6XBK - chains A and S of the 5 polymer chains in the assembly; structure by electron microscopy, 3.24 A resolution.

== Chain A ==
Protein: Guanine nucleotide-binding protein G(i) subunit alpha-1
Organism: Homo sapiens
UniProt: P63096 (GNAI1_HUMAN); numbering as in UniProt (aligned over 1-354)
Chain sequence (354 residues; row label = number of the first residue in the row):
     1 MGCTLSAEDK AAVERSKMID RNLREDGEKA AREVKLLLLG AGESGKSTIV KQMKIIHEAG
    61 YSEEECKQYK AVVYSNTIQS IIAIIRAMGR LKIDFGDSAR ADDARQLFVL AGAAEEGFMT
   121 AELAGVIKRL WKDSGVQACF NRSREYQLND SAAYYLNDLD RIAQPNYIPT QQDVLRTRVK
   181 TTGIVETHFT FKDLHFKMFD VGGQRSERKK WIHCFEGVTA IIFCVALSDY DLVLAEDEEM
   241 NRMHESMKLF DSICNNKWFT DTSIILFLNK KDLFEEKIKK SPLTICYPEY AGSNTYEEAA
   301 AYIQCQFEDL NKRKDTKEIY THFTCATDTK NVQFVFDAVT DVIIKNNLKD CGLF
Not modelled in the structure: 1-4, 55-182, 234-240
UniProt features mapped onto this chain:
  - region: Lys-35 to Thr-48 (G1 motif), Asp-173 to Thr-181 (G2 motif), Phe-196 to Arg-205 (G3 motif), Ile-265 to Asp-272 (G4 motif), Thr-324 to Thr-329 (G5 motif)
  - binding site (GTP): Glu-43 to Thr-48, Ser-151, Leu-175 to Thr-181, Asp-200 to Gln-204, Asn-269 to Asp-272, Ala-326
  - binding site (Mg(2+)): Ser-47, Thr-181
  - modified residue: Arg-178 (ADP-ribosylarginine), Gln-204 (Deamidated glutamine), Cys-351 (ADP-ribosylcysteine)
  - lipidation: Gly-2 (N-myristoyl glycine), Cys-3 (S-palmitoyl cysteine)
  - natural variant: Gly-40 (G40C: In NEDHISB; G40R: In NEDHISB), Gly-45 (G45D: In NEDHISB), Thr-48 (T48I: In NEDHISB; T48K: In NEDHISB), Gln-52 (Q52P: In NEDHISB), Ser-75 (deletion: In NEDHISB; uncertain significance), Gln-172 (deletion: In NEDHISB), Asp-173 (D173V: In NEDHISB), Glu-186 to Phe-189 (deletion: In NEDHISB; uncertain significance), Cys-224 (C224Y: In NEDHISB), Lys-270 (K270N: In NEDHISB; K270R: In NEDHISB), Asp-272 (D272G: In NEDHISB), Ala-326 (A326P: In NEDHISB), 1 further natural variant entry in UniProt
  - mutagenesis: Gly-42 (G42R: Abolishes switch to an activated conformation and dissociation from beta and gamma subunits upon GTP binding. Abolishes interaction with RGS family members), Glu-116 (E116L: Enhances interaction (inactive GDP-bound) with RGS14), Gln-147 (Q147L: Enhances interaction (inactive GDP-bound) with RGS14), Glu-245 (E245L: Enhances interaction (inactive GDP-bound) with RGS14)

== Chain S ==
Protein: scFv16
Organism: Mus musculus
Notes: antibody fragment or engineered binder
Chain sequence (259 residues; numbered 1 to 247 plus 15 insertion-coded residues; 3 numbers in that range are skipped by the numbering (no residue carries them; nothing is unmodelled there); the number before each row is that of its first residue; a row labelled like 120A-120O holds insertion residues (120A, then the next letters in order)):
     1 DVQLVESGGG LVQPGGSRKL SCSASGFAFS SFGMHWVRQA PEKGLEWVAY ISSGSGTIYY
    61 ADTVKGRFTI SRDDPKNTLF LQMTSLRSED TAMYYCVRSI YYYGSSPFDF WGQGTTLTVS
120A-120O SGGGGSGGGGSGGGG
   124 SDIVMTQATS SVPVTPGESV SISCRSSKSL LHSNGNTYLY WFLQRPGQSP QLLIYRMSNL
   184 ASGVPDRFSG SGSGTAFTLT ISRLEAEDVG VYYCMQHLEY PLTFGAGTKL ELKAAAHHHH
   244 HHHH
Not modelled in the structure: 120A-120O, 236-247
Disulfides: Cys-22/Cys-96, Cys-147/Cys-217

== Interface between chain A and chain S ==
Contacting residue pairs - 23 pairs, chain A then chain S:
  Leu-5(A) / His-155(S)  hydrogen bond (backbone-side chain)
  Ser-6(A) / His-155(S)
  Ser-6(A) / Tyr-161(S)
  Ser-6(A) / Leu-221(S)
  Ala-7(A) / His-220(S)
  Ala-7(A) / Leu-221(S)
  Glu-8(A) / Tyr-101(S)
  Glu-8(A) / Pro-107(S)
  Glu-8(A) / Tyr-161(S)
  Glu-8(A) / Tyr-163(S)  hydrogen bond
  Glu-8(A) / Arg-179(S)  salt bridge
  Glu-8(A) / His-220(S)  salt bridge
  Asp-9(A) / Asn-157(S)  hydrogen bond
  Ala-11(A) / Tyr-101(S)  hydrophobic
  Ala-12(A) / Tyr-101(S)
  Glu-14(A) / Ser-52(S)  hydrogen bond
  Glu-14(A) / Ser-53(S)
  Glu-14(A) / Gly-56(S)
  Glu-14(A) / Thr-57(S)  hydrogen bond
  Arg-15(A) / Ile-100(S)
  Arg-15(A) / Tyr-101(S)
  Arg-15(A) / Tyr-102(S)
  Met-18(A) / Ser-53(S)
Other interface residues (no listed pair), chain S (20 interface residues in all): Ser-31, Tyr-50, Gly-54, Glu-222, Tyr-223

== Overview ==
The interface between chain A and chain S involves 10 residues on one side and 20 on the other; the contacts
include 5 hydrogen bonds and 2 salt bridges. Polar pairs include Glu-8(A)/Arg-179(S), Glu-8(A)/His-220(S) and
Leu-5(A)/His-155(S).
Here chain A is Guanine nucleotide-binding protein G(i) subunit alpha-1 (Homo sapiens) and chain S is scFv16
(Mus musculus). Entry 6XBK (Structure of human SMO-G111C/I496C complex with Gi) was determined by electron
microscopy together with 6XBJ, 6XBL and 6XBM from the same study.
